Entry 6BHX (X-ray diffraction, 2.94 A resolution); this record covers chains B and D of the 5 polymer chains in the assembly.

== Chain B (and D) ==
Protein: Single-stranded DNA-binding protein A
From: Bacillus subtilis (strain 168)
Notes: chain D of this document is another copy of the same molecule, construct and numbering; everything in this record applies to it too
UniProtKB: P37455 (SSBA_BACSU); residues 1-116 here = UniProt positions 1-116
Amino-acid sequence (132 residues; row label = number of the first residue in the row; numbers below 1 keep their minus sign (His-15 is residue -15)):
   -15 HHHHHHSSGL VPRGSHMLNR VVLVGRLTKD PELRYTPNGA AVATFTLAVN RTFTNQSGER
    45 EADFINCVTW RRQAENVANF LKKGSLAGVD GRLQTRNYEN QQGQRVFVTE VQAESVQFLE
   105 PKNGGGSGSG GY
Disordered / not traced: -15 to -3, 38-44, 84, 104-116 (chain D: -15 to 0, 37-43, 105-116)
Sequence notes: expression tag (-15 to 0)
Swiss-Prot annotation at these positions:
  - modified residue: Tyr82 (Phosphotyrosine)
Reported in the primary citation:
  - binding site for the 30-nt DNA strand: His0, Tyr19, Asn34, Phe37, Phe48, Asn50, Arg55, Arg56, Gln57, Asn60, Val100, Phe102
  - self-association interface (contacts with another copy of this molecule): Arg80, Asn81

== Chain B / chain D interface ==
Pairs across the interface (13; chain B residue first):
  His0(B) - Val100(D)  hydrogen bond (side chain-backbone)
  His0(B) - Gln101(D)
  Met1(B) - Gln101(D)
  Leu2(B) - Val6(D)  hydrophobic
  Leu2(B) - Gln101(D)  hydrogen bond (backbone-side chain)
  Arg4(B) - Arg4(D)
  Arg4(B) - Asp74(D)  salt bridge
  Arg4(B) - Glu98(D)  salt bridge
  Val6(B) - Leu2(D)  hydrophobic
  Asp74(B) - Leu2(D)
  Asp74(B) - Arg4(D)  salt bridge
  Gln101(B) - Met1(D)
  Gln101(B) - Leu2(D)  hydrogen bond (side chain-backbone)
Other interface residues (no listed pair), chain B (11 interface residues in all): Leu7, Val8, Gly72, Val73
Other interface residues (no listed pair), chain D (13 interface residues in all): Leu7, Val8, Gly72, Val73, Ser99

== In short ==
11 residues of chain B face 13 of chain D across their interface; the contacts include 3 hydrogen bonds and 3
salt bridges. Polar pairs include Arg4(B)-Asp74(D), Arg4(B)-Glu98(D) and His0(B)-Val100(D). The paper reports
a binding site for the 30-nt DNA strand at His0(B), Tyr19(B) and Asn34(B) among others; a self-association
interface involving Arg80(B) and Asn81(B).
Both chains are Single-stranded DNA-binding protein A (Bacillus subtilis (strain 168)). Entry 6BHX (B.
subtilis SsbA with DNA) was determined by X-ray diffraction, deposited together with 6BHW.
